7DCX - chains E and K of the 9 polymer chains in the assembly; structure by electron microscopy, 5.90 A resolution (low resolution: residue-level contacts below are approximate; hydrogen-bond / salt-bridge calls are withheld).

Chain E:
Molecule: The heavy chain of 3C1 fab that binds with the up RBD
Organism: Mus musculus
Notes: antibody fragment or engineered binder
Chain sequence (222 residues; numbered 1 to 222; the number before each row is that of its first residue):
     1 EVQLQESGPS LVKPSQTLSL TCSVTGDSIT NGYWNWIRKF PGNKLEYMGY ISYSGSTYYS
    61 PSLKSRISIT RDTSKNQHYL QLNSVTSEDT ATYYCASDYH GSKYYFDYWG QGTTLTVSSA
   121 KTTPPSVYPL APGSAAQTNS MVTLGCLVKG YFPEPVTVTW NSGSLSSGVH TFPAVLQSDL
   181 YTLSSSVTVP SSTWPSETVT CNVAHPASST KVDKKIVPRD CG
Disordered / not traced: 1
Disulfide bonds: C22-C95, C146-C201

Chain K:
Molecule: Spike glycoprotein
Organism: Severe acute respiratory syndrome coronavirus 2
UniProt: P0DTC2 (SPIKE_SARS2); residues 1-1208 here = UniProt positions 1-1208
Chain sequence (1261 residues; each row starts with the number of its first residue):
     1 MFVFLVLLPL VSSQCVNLTT RTQLPPAYTN SFTRGVYYPD KVFRSSVLHS TQDLFLPFFS
    61 NVTWFHAIHV SGTNGTKRFD NPVLPFNDGV YFASTEKSNI IRGWIFGTTL DSKTQSLLIV
   121 NNATNVVIKV CEFQFCNDPF LGVYYHKNNK SWMESEFRVY SSANNCTFEY VSQPFLMDLE
   181 GKQGNFKNLR EFVFKNIDGY FKIYSKHTPI NLVRDLPQGF SALEPLVDLP IGINITRFQT
   241 LLALHRSYLT PGDSSSGWTA GAAAYYVGYL QPRTFLLKYN ENGTITDAVD CALDPLSETK
   301 CTLKSFTVEK GIYQTSNFRV QPTESIVRFP NITNLCPFGE VFNATRFASV YAWNRKRISN
   361 CVADYSVLYN SASFSTFKCY GVSPTKLNDL CFTNVYADSF VIRGDEVRQI APGQTGKIAD
   421 YNYKLPDDFT GCVIAWNSNN LDSKVGGNYN YLYRLFRKSN LKPFERDIST EIYQAGSTPC
   481 NGVEGFNCYF PLQSYGFQPT NGVGYQPYRV VVLSFELLHA PATVCGPKKS TNLVKNKCVN
   541 FNFNGLTGTG VLTESNKKFL PFQQFGRDIA DTTDAVRDPQ TLEILDITPC SFGGVSVITP
   601 GTNTSNQVAV LYQDVNCTEV PVAIHADQLT PTWRVYSTGS NVFQTRAGCL IGAEHVNNSY
   661 ECDIPIGAGI CASYQTQTNS PGSASSVASQ SIIAYTMSLG AENSVAYSNN SIAIPTNFTI
   721 SVTTEILPVS MTKTSVDCTM YICGDSTECS NLLLQYGSFC TQLNRALTGI AVEQDKNTQE
   781 VFAQVKQIYK TPPIKDFGGF NFSQILPDPS KPSKRSFIED LLFNKVTLAD AGFIKQYGDC
   841 LGDIAARDLI CAQKFNGLTV LPPLLTDEMI AQYTSALLAG TITSGWTFGA GAALQIPFAM
   901 QMAYRFNGIG VTQNVLYENQ KLIANQFNSA IGKIQDSLSS TASALGKLQD VVNQNAQALN
   961 TLVKQLSSNF GAISSVLNDI LSRLDPPEAE VQIDRLITGR LQSLQTYVTQ QLIRAAEIRA
  1021 SANLAATKMS ECVLGQSKRV DFCGKGYHLM SFPQSAPHGV VFLHVTYVPA QEKNFTTAPA
  1081 ICHDGKAHFP REGVFVSNGT HWFVTQRNFY EPQIITTDNT FVSGNCDVVI GIVNNTVYDP
  1141 LQPELDSFKE ELDKYFKNHT SPDVDLGDIS GINASVVNIQ KEIDRLNEVA KNLNESLIDL
  1201 QELGKYEQGS GYIPEAPRDG QAYVRKDGEW VLLSTFLENL YFQGDYKDDD DKHHHHHHHH
  1261 H
Disordered / not traced: 1-13, 70-76, 248-254, 621-640, 677-688, 812, 828-853, 1148-1261
Disulfide bonds: C131-C166, C291-C301, C336-C361, C379-C432, C391-C525, C480-C488, C538-C590, C617-C649, C662-C671, C738-C760, C743-C749, C1032-C1043, C1082-C1126
Differences from the reference sequence: engineered mutation G682 (Arg in P0DTC2), S683 (Arg in P0DTC2), S685 (Arg in P0DTC2), P986 (Lys in P0DTC2), P987 (Val in P0DTC2); expression tag (1209-1261)
Swiss-Prot annotation at these positions:
  - region: N280 to C301 (Putative superantigen), R403 to D405 (Integrin-binding motif), N448 to F456 (Immunodominant HLA epitope recognized by the CD8+), P681, A684 (Putative superantigen), S816 to Y837 (Fusion peptide 1), K835 to F855 (Fusion peptide 2), D1163 to E1202 (Heptad repeat 2)
  - site: R815, S816 (Cleavage)
  - glycosylation: N17 (N-linked (GlcNAc...) (complex) asparagine), N61 (N-linked (GlcNAc...) (hybrid) asparagine), N74 (N-linked (GlcNAc...) (complex) asparagine), N122 (N-linked (GlcNAc...) (hybrid) asparagine), N149 (N-linked (GlcNAc...) (complex) asparagine), N165 (N-linked (GlcNAc...) (complex) asparagine), N234 (N-linked (GlcNAc...) (high mannose) asparagine), N282 (N-linked (GlcNAc...) (complex) asparagine), T323 (O-linked (GalNAc) threonine), S325 (O-linked (HexNAc...) serine), N331 (N-linked (GlcNAc...) (complex) asparagine), N343 (N-linked (GlcNAc...) (complex) asparagine), N603 (N-linked (GlcNAc...) (hybrid) asparagine), N616 (N-linked (GlcNAc...) (complex) asparagine), N657 (N-linked (GlcNAc...) (complex) asparagine), T676 (O-linked (GlcNAc...) threonine), T678 (O-linked (GlcNAc...) threonine), N709 (N-linked (GlcNAc...) (high mannose) asparagine), N717 (N-linked (GlcNAc...) (hybrid) asparagine), N801 (N-linked (GlcNAc...) (hybrid) asparagine) and 6 more in UniProt
  - natural variant: L5 (L5F: In strain: Iota/B.1.526), S13 (S13I: In strain: Epsilon/B.1.427/B.1.429), L18 (L18F: In strain: Beta/B.1.351, Gamma/P.1 and 1 more), T19 (T19I: In strain: Omicron/BQ.1.1, Omicron/XBB.1.5 and 1 more; T19R: In strain: Delta/B.1.617.2, Omicron/BA.2 and 4 more), T20 (T20N: In strain: Gamma/P.1), L24 to A27 (sequence variant, change not given here; In strain: Omicron/BA.2, Omicron/BA.2.12.1 and 6 more), P26 (P26S: In strain: Gamma/P.1), Q52 (Q52H: In strain: Omicron/EG.5.1), A67 (A67V: In strain: Eta/B.1.525, Omicron/BA.1), H69 to V70 (deletion: In strain: Alpha/B.1.1.7, Eta/B.1.525 and 5 more), G75 (G75V: In strain: Lambda/C.37), T76 (T76I: In strain: Lambda/C.37), 82 further natural variant entries in UniProt
  - mutagenesis: H69 to V70 (Increased incorporation of cleaved spike into virions), N121 (N121Q: Partial loss of biliverdin affinity), R190 (R190K: Partial loss of biliverdin affinity), N234 (N234Q: Increased resistance to neutralizing antibodies), N331 (N331Q: Reduced viral infectivity), N343 (N343Q: Reduced viral infectivity), L452 (L452R: Increased resistance to neutralizing antibodies. Decreases HLA binding to NF9 epitope. Increased binding affinity to human ACE2), Y453 (Y453F: Decreased HLA binding to NF9 epitope. Increased binding affinity to human ACE2), A475 (A475V: Increased resistance to neutralizing antibodies), V483 (V483A: Increased resistance to neutralizing antibodies), E484 (E484D: Increased replication in human TMEM106B overexpressing cells), F490 (F490L: Increased resistance to neutralizing antibodies and human covalescent sera neutralization), 12 further mutagenesis entries in UniProt

Chain E / chain K interface:
Pairs across the interface (31; chain E residue first):
  N31(E) with D405(K); G504(K); Y505(K)
  Y33(E) with R408(K); T415(K)
  Y50(E) with T415(K); D420(K); N460(K)
  S52(E) with G416(K); Y421(K)
  Y53(E) with K417(K); Y505(K)
  S54(E) with Y421(K); L455(K); F456(K)
  S56(E) with Y421(K); F456(K); Y473(K)
  Y58(E) with R457(K); S459(K); N460(K)
  D98(E) with R408(K); Q414(K)
  Y99(E) with R408(K)
  H100(E) with T376(K); V407(K); R408(K)
  K103(E) with A372(K); S373(K); F374(K); S375(K)
Other interface residues (no listed pair), chain E (15 interface residues in all): T30, G32, Y105
Other interface residues (no listed pair), chain K (23 interface residues in all): K458

Summary:
Chain E and chain K form an interface of 15 and 23 residues respectively. UniProt lists 24 mutagenesis sites
on chain K.
Chain E is the heavy chain of 3C1 fab that binds with the up RBD (Mus musculus) and chain K is Spike
glycoprotein (Severe acute respiratory syndrome coronavirus 2); the structure, S-3C1-F3a structure, two RBDs
are up and one RBD is down, each RBD binds with a ..., was determined by electron microscopy together with
7DCC, 7DD2 and 7DD8 from the same study.
